6SNW - chains A and D of the 5 polymer chains in the assembly; structure by electron microscopy, 3.90 A resolution.

# Chain A
Protein: Capsid protein VP1
Organism: Coxsackievirus A10
Notes: EC 3.4.22.29, 3.6.1.15, 3.4.22.28, 2.7.7.48
UniProt: Q6JKR9 (Q6JKR9_9ENTO); residues 1-298 here correspond to UniProt positions 565-862 (UniProt number = residue number + 564)
Amino-acid sequence (298 residues; numbered 1 to 298; the number before each row is that of its first residue):
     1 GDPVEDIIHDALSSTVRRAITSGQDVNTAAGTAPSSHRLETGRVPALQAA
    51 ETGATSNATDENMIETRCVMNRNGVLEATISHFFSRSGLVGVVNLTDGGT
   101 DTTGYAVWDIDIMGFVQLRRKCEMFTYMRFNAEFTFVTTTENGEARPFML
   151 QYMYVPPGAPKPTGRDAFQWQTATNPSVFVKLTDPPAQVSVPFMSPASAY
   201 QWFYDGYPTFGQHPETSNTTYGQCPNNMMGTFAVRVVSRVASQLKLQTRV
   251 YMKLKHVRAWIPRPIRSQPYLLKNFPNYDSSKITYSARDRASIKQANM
Disordered / not traced: 1, 18-20, 298
Ligand contacts: sphingosine (SPH): I110, D111, I112, F134, F136, Y152, Y154, P176, S177, V178, V191, M194, Y200, W202, N227, F232, M252

# Chain D
Protein: Coxsackievirus VP4
Organism: Coxsackievirus A10
Notes: EC 3.4.22.29, 3.6.1.15, 3.4.22.28, 2.7.7.48
UniProt: Q6JKR9 (Q6JKR9_9ENTO); residues 1-69 here = UniProt positions 1-69
Amino-acid sequence (69 residues; row label = number of the first residue in the row):
     1 MGAQVSSQRSGSHETGNVATGGSTINFTNINYYKDSYAASASRQDFTQDP
    51 KKFTQPVLDSIRELSAPLN
Disordered / not traced: 1-27, 69

# Interface between chain A and chain D
Contacting residue pairs (37; chain A residue first):
  T21(A) with D49(D)
  Q24(A) with Q48(D)
  D25(A) with F46(D); T47(D), hydrogen bond
  V26(A) with F46(D); Q48(D)
  N27(A) with F46(D)
  R38(A) with L64(D)
  R43(A) with L64(D)
  V44(A) with L64(D), hydrogen bond (backbone-backbone); S65(D)
  P45(A) with L64(D)
  L47(A) with P67(D)
  Q48(A) with I61(D); S65(D); P67(D)
  A49(A) with P67(D)
  A54(A) with T54(D); V57(D), hydrophobic
  T55(A) with T54(D), hydrogen bond (backbone-backbone); Q55(D), hydrogen bond (backbone-side chain)
  N57(A) with Q55(D); R62(D); E63(D)
  L76(A) with F46(D), hydrophobic
  H82(A) with Q44(D)
  N131(A) with Y37(D)
  S190(A) with Y37(D)
  V191(A) with Y37(D)
  P192(A) with Y37(D)
  K255(A) with Y37(D), hydrogen bond (side chain-backbone); A38(D); A39(D), hydrogen bond (side chain-backbone)
  H256(A) with S36(D); A39(D); S42(D)
  P262(A) with F53(D)
Also at the interface, not in a pair above, chain A (30 interface residues in all): G23, G42, G53, V75, T79, S81
Also at the interface, not in a pair above, chain D (25 interface residues in all): S40, D45, P56, A66, L68

# Overview
30 residues of chain A and 25 residues of chain D are in contact, with 6 hydrogen bonds. Polar contacts
include D25(A)-T47(D), T55(A)-Q55(D) and K255(A)-Y37(D). Bound to chain A: sphingosine.
Here chain A is Capsid protein VP1 and chain D is Coxsackievirus VP4, both from Coxsackievirus A10. Entry 6SNW
(Structure of Coxsackievirus A10 complexed with its receptor KREMEN1) was determined by electron microscopy
(same publication as 6SMG and 6SNB).
